PDB entry 8E98 | electron microscopy, 3.75 A resolution | chains C and D of the 4 polymer chains in the assembly

[Chain C]
Protein: Glutamate receptor ionotropic, NMDA 1
From: Homo sapiens
Reference sequence: Q05586 (NMDZ1_HUMAN); residue numbers follow UniProt; this construct covers 1-847
Amino-acid sequence (847 residues; row label = number of the first residue in the row):
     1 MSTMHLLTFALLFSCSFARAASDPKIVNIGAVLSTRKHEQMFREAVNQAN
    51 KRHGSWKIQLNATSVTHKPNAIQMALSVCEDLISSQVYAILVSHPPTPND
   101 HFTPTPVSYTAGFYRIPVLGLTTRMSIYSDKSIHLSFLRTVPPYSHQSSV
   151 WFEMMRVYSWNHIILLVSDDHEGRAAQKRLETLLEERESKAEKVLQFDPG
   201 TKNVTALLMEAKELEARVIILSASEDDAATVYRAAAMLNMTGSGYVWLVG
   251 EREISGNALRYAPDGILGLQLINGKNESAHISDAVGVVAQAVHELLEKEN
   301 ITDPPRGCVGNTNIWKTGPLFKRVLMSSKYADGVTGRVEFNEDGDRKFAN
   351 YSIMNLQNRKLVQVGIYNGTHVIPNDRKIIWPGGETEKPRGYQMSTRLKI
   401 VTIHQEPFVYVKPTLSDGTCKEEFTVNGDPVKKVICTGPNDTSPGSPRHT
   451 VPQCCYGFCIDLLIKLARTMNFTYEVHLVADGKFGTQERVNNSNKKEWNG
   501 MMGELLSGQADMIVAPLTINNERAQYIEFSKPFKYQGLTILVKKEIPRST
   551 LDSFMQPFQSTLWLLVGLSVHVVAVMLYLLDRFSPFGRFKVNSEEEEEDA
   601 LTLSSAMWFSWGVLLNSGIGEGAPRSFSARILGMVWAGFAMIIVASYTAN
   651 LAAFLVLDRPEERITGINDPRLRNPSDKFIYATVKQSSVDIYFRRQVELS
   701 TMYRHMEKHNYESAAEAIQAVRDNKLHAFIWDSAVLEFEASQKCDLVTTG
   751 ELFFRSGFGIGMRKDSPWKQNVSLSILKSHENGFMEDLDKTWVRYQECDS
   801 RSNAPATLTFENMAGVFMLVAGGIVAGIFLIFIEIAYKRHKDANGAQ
Not modelled in the structure: 1-24, 545-662, 798-847
Sequence notes: conflict His5 (Arg in Q05586), Phe9 (Leu in Q05586), Phe17 (Val in Q05586), Ser22 (Cys in Q05586), Asn844 (Arg in Q05586), Gly845 (Arg in Q05586), Ala846 (Lys in Q05586)
Curated features (UniProtKB/Swiss-Prot):
  - region: Leu603 to Pro624 (Pore-forming)
  - binding site (glycine): Pro516, Thr518, Arg523, Ser688, Asp732
  - glycosylation (N-linked (GlcNAc...) asparagine): Asn61, Asn203, Asn239, Asn276, Asn300, Asn350, Asn368, Asn440, Asn471, Asn491, Asn674, Asn771
Cystine bridges: Cys79-Cys308, Cys420-Cys454, Cys436-Cys455
Covalent attachments: N-acetylglucosamine (NAG) linked to Asn61, Asn276, Asn350, Asn771
Ligand contacts: N-acetylglucosamine (NAG; 2-acetamido-2-deoxy-beta-D-glucopyranose): Asn368, Gly369, Thr370, His371

[Chain D]
Protein: Glutamate receptor ionotropic, NMDA 2C
From: Homo sapiens
Reference sequence: Q14957 (NMDE3_HUMAN); residue numbers follow UniProt; this construct covers 26-849
Amino-acid sequence (880 residues; each row starts with the number of its first residue; numbers below 1 keep their minus sign (Met-30 is residue -30)):
   -30 MGTMRLFLLAVLFLFSFARATGWSHPQFEKGGGSGGGSGGSAWSHPQFEK
    20 GALVPRGEQGMTVAVVFSSSGPPQAQFRARLTPQSFLDLPLEIQPLTVGV
    70 NTTNPSSLLTQICGLLGAAHVHGIVFEDNVDTEAVAQILDFISSQTHVPI
   120 LSISGGSAVVLTPKEPGSAFLQLGVSLEQQLQVLFKVLEEYDWSAFAVIT
   170 SLHPGHALFLEGVRAVADASHVSWRLLDVVTLELGPGGPRARTQRLLRQL
   220 DAPVFVAYCSREEAEVLFAEAAQAGLVGPGHVWLVPNLALGSTDAPPATF
   270 PVGLISVVTESWRLSLRQKVRDGVAILALGAHSYWRQHGTLPAPAGDCRV
   320 HPGPVSPAREAFYRHLLNVTWEGRDFSFSPGGYLVQPTMVVIALNRHRLW
   370 EMVGRWEHGVLYMKYPVWPRYSASLQPVVDSRHLTVATLEERPFVIVESP
   420 DPGTGGCVPNTVPCRRQSNHTFSSGDVAPYTKLCCKGFCIDILKKLARVV
   470 KFSYDLYLVTNGKHGKRVRGVWNGMIGEVYYKRADMAIGSLTINEERSEI
   520 VDFSVPFVETGISVMVARSNGTVSPSAFLEPYSPAVWVMMFVMCLTVVAI
   570 TVFMFEYFSPVSYNQNLTRGKKSGGPAFTIGKSVWLLWALVFNNSVPIEN
   620 PRGTTSKIMVLVWAFFAVIFLASYTANLAAFMIQEQYIDTVSGLSDKKFQ
   670 RPQDQYPPFRFGTVPNGSTERNIRSNYRDMHTHMVKFNQRSVEDALTSLK
   720 MGKLDAFIYDAAVLNYMAGKDEGCKLVTIGSGKVFATTGYGIAMQKDSHW
   770 KRAIDLALLQFLGDGETQKLETVWLSGICQNEKNEVMSSKLDIDNMAGVF
   820 YMLLVAMGLALLVFAWEHLVYWKLRHSVPN
Not modelled in the structure: -30 to 30, 438-446, 538-658, 799-849
Sequence notes: expression tag (-30 to 25)
Curated features (UniProtKB/Swiss-Prot):
  - region: Lys601 to Pro620 (Pore-forming)
  - binding site (L-glutamate): Ser509, Thr511, Arg516, Ser687, Thr688, Asp729
  - site: Asn612 (Functional determinant of NMDA receptors)
  - glycosylation (N-linked (GlcNAc...) asparagine): Asn70, Asn73, Asn337, Asn438, Asn539, Asn685
Cystine bridges: Cys82-Cys317, Cys426-Cys453, Cys433-Cys454, Cys743-Cys798
Covalent attachments: N-acetylglucosamine (NAG) linked to Asn337
From the paper describing this entry:
  - mutagenesis - T756C: decreased signaling in response to MTSET

[Interface between chain C and chain D]
Pairs across the interface (29; chain C residue first):
  Asn70(C) with Cys317(D); Arg318(D), hydrogen bond (side chain-backbone); Val319(D); His320(D)
  Ala71(C) with Phe110(D), hydrophobic
  Ile72(C) with Cys317(D)
  Cys79(C) with Ser75(D)
  Pro106(C) with Phe110(D), hydrophobic
  Tyr109(C) with Gln106(D); Asp109(D); Phe110(D), hydrophobic
  Phe113(C) with Ala103(D)
  Tyr114(C) with Pro74(D)
  Lys131(C) with Pro173(D)
  Ser132(C) with Gln106(D); Pro173(D)
  Ile133(C) with Gln106(D); Leu130(D), hydrophobic; Pro132(D)
  Cys308(C) with Asn73(D); Ser75(D), hydrogen bond
  Val309(C) with Ser75(D)
  Thr312(C) with Thr71(D); Thr72(D), hydrogen bond (side chain-backbone)
  Asn494(C) with Ala188(D)
  Pro670(C) with Gly796(D); Ile797(D), hydrophobic
  Arg671(C) with Ile797(D)
  Val697(C) with Asn429(D)
Other interface residues (no listed pair), chain C (26 interface residues in all): Gln73, Ala75, Leu76, His101, Thr110, Gly112, Leu135, Thr701
Other interface residues (no listed pair), chain D (29 interface residues in all): Ser76, Leu78, Val104, Ile107, Gln114, Thr115, Pro135, Lys455, Ser795

[Summary]
The interface between chain C and chain D involves 26 residues on one side and 29 on the other; the contacts
include 3 hydrogen bonds. Among the polar pairs are Asn70(C)-Arg318(D), Cys308(C)-Ser75(D) and
Thr312(C)-Thr72(D). Bound to chain C: N-acetylglucosamine. The paper reports that T756C of chain D reduces
signaling in response to MTSET.
Here chain C is Glutamate receptor ionotropic, NMDA 1 and chain D is Glutamate receptor ionotropic, NMDA 2C,
both from Homo sapiens. Entry 8E98 (D-cycloserine and glutamate bound Human GluN1a-GluN2C NMDA receptor in
nanodisc - intact conformation) was determined by electron microscopy together with 8E92, 8E93, 8E94, 8E96 and
8E97 from the same study.
